Entry 8DYY (electron microscopy, 3.62 A resolution); this record covers chains I and A of the 19 polymer chains in the assembly.

Chain I:
Protein: Circumsporozoite protein
Organism: Plasmodium falciparum
Amino-acid sequence (278 residues; numbered -91 to 186; the number before each row is that of its first residue; numbers below 1 keep their minus sign (Tyr-91 is residue -91)):
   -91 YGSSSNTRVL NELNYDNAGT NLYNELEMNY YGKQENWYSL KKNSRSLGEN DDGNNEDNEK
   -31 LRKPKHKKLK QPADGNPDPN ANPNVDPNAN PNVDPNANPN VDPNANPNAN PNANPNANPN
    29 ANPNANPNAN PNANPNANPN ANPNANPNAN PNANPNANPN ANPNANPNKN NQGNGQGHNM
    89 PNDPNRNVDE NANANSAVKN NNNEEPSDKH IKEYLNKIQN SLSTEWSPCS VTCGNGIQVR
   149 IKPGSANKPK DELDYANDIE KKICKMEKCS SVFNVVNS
Unresolved in the structure: -91 to 1, 74-186

Chain A:
Protein: 334 Fab heavy chain
Organism: Homo sapiens
Notes: antibody fragment or engineered binder
Amino-acid sequence (227 residues; row label = number of the first residue in the row; a row labelled like 82A-82C holds insertion residues (82A, then the next letters in order)):
     1 QVQLVESGGG VVQPGRSLTL SCAASGFTFS NYGMHWVRQT PGKGLAWVAI IW
   52A Y
    53 DGSKTYYEDS VKGRFTISRD NSKNTLYLQM
82A-82C NSL
    83 RVDDTAVYYC ARVRHSSS
100A-100F RHGSAF
   101 DLWGQGTLVT VSSASTKGPS VFPLAPSSKS TSGGTAALGC LVKDYFPEPV TVSWNSGALT
   161 SGVHTFPAVL QSSGLYSLSS VVTVPSSSLG TQTYICNVNH KPSNTKVDKK VEPKSCD
Unresolved in the structure: 1, 114-217
Cystine bridges: Cys22-Cys92

Interface between chain I and chain A:
Residue-residue contacts (22):
  Asp2(I) - Trp52(A)
  Pro3(I) - Trp52(A)
  Asn4(I) - His100B(A)
  Ala5(I) - Trp52(A)
  Ala5(I) - Arg100A(A)
  Asn6(I) - Ser98(A)  hydrogen bond (side chain-backbone)
  Asn6(I) - Ser100(A)  hydrogen bond (side chain-backbone)
  Asn6(I) - Arg100A(A)
  Asn6(I) - His100B(A)
  Asn6(I) - Gly100C(A)
  Pro7(I) - Gly33(A)
  Pro7(I) - Tyr52A(A)
  Pro7(I) - Val95(A)
  Asn8(I) - Asn31(A)
  Asn8(I) - Tyr32(A)
  Asn8(I) - Gly33(A)
  Asn8(I) - Tyr52A(A)
  Asn8(I) - Val95(A)
  Asn8(I) - Arg96(A)
  Asn8(I) - His97(A)
  Val9(I) - Asn31(A)
  Val9(I) - Tyr52A(A)  hydrophobic
Other interface residues (no listed pair), chain A (16 interface residues in all): Ser30, Ile50, Tyr58
Interface features reported in the paper:
  - epitope / paratope residues, chain A: Trp52(A)

Overview:
Chain I and chain A form an interface of 8 and 16 residues respectively; the contacts include 2 hydrogen
bonds. Polar contacts include Asn6(I)-Ser98(A) and Asn6(I)-Ser100(A). The paper reports the epitope/paratope
residue Trp52(A).
Chain I is Circumsporozoite protein (Plasmodium falciparum) and chain A is 334 Fab heavy chain (Homo sapiens);
the structure, Cryo-EM structure of 334 Fab in complex with recombinant shortened Plasmodium falciparum
circumsporozoite protein (rsCSP), was determined by electron microscopy (same publication as 8DYW, 8DYX, 8DZ4
and 8EKF).
